9J7L - chains 6 and A of the 7 polymer chains in the assembly; structure by electron microscopy, 2.89 A resolution.

[Chain 6]
Name: Capsid protein
Organism: Adeno-associated virus - 8
Reference sequence: Q8JQF8 (Q8JQF8_9VIRU); residue numbers follow UniProt; this construct covers 1-738
Amino-acid sequence (738 residues; numbered 1 to 738; the number before each row is that of its first residue):
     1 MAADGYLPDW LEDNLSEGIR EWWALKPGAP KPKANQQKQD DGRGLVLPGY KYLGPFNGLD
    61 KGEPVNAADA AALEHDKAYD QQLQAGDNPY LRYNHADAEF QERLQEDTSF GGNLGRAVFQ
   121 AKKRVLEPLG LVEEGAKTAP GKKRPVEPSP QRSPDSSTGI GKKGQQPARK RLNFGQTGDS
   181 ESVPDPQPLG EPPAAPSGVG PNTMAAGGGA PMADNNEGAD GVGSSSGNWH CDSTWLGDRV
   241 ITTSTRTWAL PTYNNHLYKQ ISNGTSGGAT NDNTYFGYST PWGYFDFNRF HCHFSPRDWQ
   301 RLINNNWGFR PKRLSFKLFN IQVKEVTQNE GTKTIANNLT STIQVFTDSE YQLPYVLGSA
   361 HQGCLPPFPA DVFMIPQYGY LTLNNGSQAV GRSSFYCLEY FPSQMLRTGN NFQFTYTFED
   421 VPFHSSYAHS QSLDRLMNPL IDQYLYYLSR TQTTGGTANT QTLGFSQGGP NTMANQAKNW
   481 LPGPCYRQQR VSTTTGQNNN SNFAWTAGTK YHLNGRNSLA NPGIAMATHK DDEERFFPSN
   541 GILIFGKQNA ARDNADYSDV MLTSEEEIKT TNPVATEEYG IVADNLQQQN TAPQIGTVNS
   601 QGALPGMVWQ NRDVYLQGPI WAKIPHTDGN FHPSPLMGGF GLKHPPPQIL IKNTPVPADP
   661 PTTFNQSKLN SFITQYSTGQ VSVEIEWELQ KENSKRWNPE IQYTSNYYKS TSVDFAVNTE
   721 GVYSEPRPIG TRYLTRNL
Not modelled in the structure: 1-228, 250-252, 255-257, 264-269, 319-344, 383-393, 404-411, 455-459, 513-516, 586-591, 651-678

[Chain A]
Name: Carboxypeptidase D
Organism: Homo sapiens
Notes: EC 3.4.17.22
Reference sequence: O75976 (CBPD_HUMAN); numbering as in UniProt (aligned over 32-493)
Amino-acid sequence (470 residues; numbered 32 to 501; the number before each row is that of its first residue):
    32 AHIKKAEATT TTTSAGAEAA EGQFDRYYHE EELESALREA AAAGLPGLAR LFSIGRSVEG
    92 RPLWVLRLTA GLGSLIPEGD AGPDAAGPDA AGPLLPGRPQ VKLVGNMHGD ETVSRQVLIY
   152 LARELAAGYR RGDPRLVRLL NTTDVYLLPS LNPDGFERAR EGDCGFGDGG PSGASGRDNS
   212 RGRDLNRSFP DQFSTGEPPA LDEVPEVRAL IEWIRRNKFV LSGNLHGGSV VASYPFDDSP
   272 EHKATGIYSK TSDDEVFKYL AKAYASNHPI MKTGEPHCPG DEDETFKDGI TNGAHWYDVE
   332 GGMQDYNYVW ANCFEITLEL SCCKYPPASQ LRQEWENNRE SLITLIEKVH IGVKGFVKDS
   392 ITGSGLENAT ISVAGINHNI TTGRFGDFYR LLVPGTYNLT VVLTGYMPLT VTNVVVKEGP
   452 ATEVDFSLRP TVTSVIPDTT EAVSTASTVA IPNILSGTSS SYHHHHHHHH
Not modelled in the structure: 32-54, 76-78, 101-121, 163-164, 198-204, 225-231, 389-397, 435-443, 458-501
Sequence notes: expression tag (494-501)
Cystine bridges: Cys195-Cys354, Cys309-Cys353
Swiss-Prot annotation at these positions:
  - motif: Arg162 to Asp164 (Cell attachment site)
  - active site: Glu350 (Proton donor/acceptor)
  - binding site (Zn(2+)): His139, Glu142, His257
  - modified residue: Tyr265 (Phosphotyrosine), Ser270 (Phosphoserine)
  - glycosylation (N-linked (GlcNAc...) asparagine): Asn172, Asn217, Asn399, Asn410, Asn429

[How chain 6 and chain A interact]
Contacting residue pairs (8; chain 6 residue first):
  Thr495(6) - Lys274(A)
  Thr495(6) - Thr276(A)
  Gln497(6) - Asp314(A)  hydrogen bond
  Tyr708(6) - Ala205(A)
  Tyr708(6) - Asp209(A)  hydrogen bond
  Lys709(6) - Ser211(A)  hydrogen bond (side chain-backbone)
  Lys709(6) - Arg212(A)
  Lys709(6) - Gly213(A)
Also at the interface, not in a pair above, chain 6 (5 interface residues in all): Asp556

[Summary]
Chain 6 and chain A form an interface of 5 and 8 residues respectively; the contacts include 3 hydrogen bonds.
Polar pairs include Gln497(6)-Asp314(A), Tyr708(6)-Asp209(A) and Lys709(6)-Ser211(A). Curated annotation
(UniProt) lists active-site residue Glu350(A) and 3 Zn2+-binding residues on chain A.
Here chain 6 is Capsid protein (Adeno-associated virus - 8) and chain A is Carboxypeptidase D (Homo sapiens).
Entry 9J7L (Structure of AAV8 capsid in complex with receptor) was determined by electron microscopy together
with 9J6Z and 9J7K from the same study.
